Entry 6EP1 (X-ray diffraction, 1.30 A resolution); this record covers chains A and B.

Chain A (and B):
Name: Transthyretin
Source organism: Homo sapiens
Notes: chain B of this document is another copy of the same molecule, construct and numbering; everything in this record applies to it too
UniProtKB: P02766 (TTHY_HUMAN); residues 10-124 here correspond to UniProt positions 30-144 (UniProt number = residue number + 20)
Sequence (115 residues; each row starts with the number of its first residue):
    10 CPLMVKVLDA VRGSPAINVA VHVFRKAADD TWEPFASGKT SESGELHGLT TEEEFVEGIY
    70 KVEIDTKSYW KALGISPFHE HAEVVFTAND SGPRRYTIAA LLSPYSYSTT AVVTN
Ligand contacts: 5-(4-nitrophenylazo)-3-iodosalicylic acid (BQB): K15, L17, T106, A108, L110, S117, T118, T119, V121
Curated features (UniProtKB/Swiss-Prot):
  - binding site (L-thyroxine): K15, E54, S117
  - modified residue: C10 (Sulfocysteine), E42 (4-carboxyglutamate), S52 (Phosphoserine)
  - glycosylation: N98 (N-linked (GlcNAc...) asparagine)
What the authors report for this chain:
  - conformationally variable residues (side-chain flip): S117
  - self-association interface (contacts with another copy of this molecule); pairs are residue here / residue on that copy: S117-S117 (hydrogen bond)
  - binding site for 5-(4-nitrophenylazo)-3-iodosalicylic acid: K15

Chain A / chain B interface:
Residue-residue contacts (37):
  F87(A) - F95(B)  hydrophobic
  F87(A) - Y105(B)  hydrophobic
  F87(A) - I107(B)  hydrophobic
  F87(A) - A120(B)  hydrophobic
  H88(A) - V93(B)
  H88(A) - V94(B)
  E89(A) - V94(B)  hydrogen bond (backbone-backbone)
  E89(A) - T96(B)  hydrogen bond
  E92(A) - E92(B)
  E92(A) - V94(B)
  E92(A) - Y116(B)  hydrogen bond (backbone-side chain)
  V93(A) - H88(B)
  V94(A) - H88(B)
  V94(A) - E89(B)  hydrogen bond (backbone-backbone)
  V94(A) - H90(B)
  V94(A) - E92(B)
  F95(A) - F87(B)  hydrophobic
  T96(A) - E89(B)  hydrogen bond
  Y105(A) - F87(B)  hydrophobic
  I107(A) - F87(B)  hydrophobic
  Y114(A) - T119(B)  hydrogen bond (backbone-side chain)
  Y114(A) - A120(B)  hydrogen bond (backbone-backbone)
  S115(A) - T118(B)  hydrogen bond (side chain-backbone)
  S115(A) - T119(B)
  Y116(A) - E92(B)  hydrogen bond (side chain-backbone)
  Y116(A) - S117(B)
  Y116(A) - T118(B)  hydrogen bond (backbone-backbone)
  S117(A) - Y116(B)
  S117(A) - S117(B)  hydrogen bond
  T118(A) - S115(B)  hydrogen bond (backbone-side chain)
  T118(A) - Y116(B)  hydrogen bond (backbone-backbone)
  T119(A) - Y114(B)  hydrogen bond (side chain-backbone)
  T119(A) - S115(B)
  A120(A) - F87(B)  hydrophobic
  A120(A) - Y114(B)  hydrogen bond (backbone-backbone)
  V122(A) - F87(B)  hydrophobic
  V122(A) - Y114(B)  hydrophobic
Other interface residues (no listed pair), chain A (22 interface residues in all): I68, K70, K76, H90
Other interface residues (no listed pair), chain B (22 interface residues in all): I68, K70, K76, V122

In short:
The chain A/chain B interface involves 22 residues from each chain, with 15 hydrogen bonds. Polar contacts
include E89(A)-T96(B), E92(A)-Y116(B) and Y114(A)-T119(B). Bound to chain A:
5-(4-nitrophenylazo)-3-iodosalicylic acid. Curated annotation (UniProt) lists 3 L-thyroxine-binding residues
on chain A. From the paper: a binding site for 5-(4-nitrophenylazo)-3-iodosalicylic acid at K15(A);
conformational variability at S117(A).
Chain A and chain B are both Transthyretin (Homo sapiens); the structure, Transthyretin in complex with
5-(4-nitrophenylazo)-3-iodosalicylic acid, was determined by X-ray diffraction, deposited together with 6EOY.
